Entry 9O61 (electron microscopy, 1.68 A resolution); this record covers chains C and D of the 12 polymer chains in the assembly.

Chain C:
Molecule: R-phycoerythrin class I alpha subunit
Organism: Pyropia tenera
UniProtKB: A0A1C9C9A7 (A0A1C9C9A7_9FLOR); residue numbers follow UniProt; this construct covers 1-164
Amino-acid sequence (164 residues; each row starts with the number of its first residue):
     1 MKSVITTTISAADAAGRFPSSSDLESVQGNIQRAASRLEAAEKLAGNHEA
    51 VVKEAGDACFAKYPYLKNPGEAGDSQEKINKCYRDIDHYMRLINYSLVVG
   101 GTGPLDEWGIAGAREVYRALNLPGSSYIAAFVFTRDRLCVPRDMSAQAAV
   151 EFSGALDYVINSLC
Construct notes: conflict Pro-64 (Ser in A0A1C9C9A7), Gly-109 (Cys in A0A1C9C9A7), Ala-119 (Thr in A0A1C9C9A7), Gly-124 (Ser in A0A1C9C9A7), Ile-128 (Val in A0A1C9C9A7), Ala-149 (Gly in A0A1C9C9A7), Phe-152 (Tyr in A0A1C9C9A7), Ser-153 (Gly in A0A1C9C9A7), Gly-154 (Ala in A0A1C9C9A7)
Ligand contacts:
  - phycoerythrobilin (PEB), molecule 1: Leu-24, Glu-25, Gln-28
  - phycoerythrobilin (PEB), molecule 2: Arg-33, Ala-146, Gln-147, Val-150, Glu-151
  - phycoerythrobilin (PEB), molecule 3: Lys-43, Leu-44, Asn-47, Ala-50, Val-51, Glu-54, Arg-137, Leu-138, Cys-139, Arg-142, Asp-143, Met-144, Phe-152
  - phycoerythrobilin (PEB), molecule 4: Cys-59, Phe-60, Leu-66, Ala-72, Gly-73, Lys-78, Lys-81, Cys-82, Arg-84, Asp-85, His-88, Tyr-89, Arg-91, Leu-92, Trp-108, Gly-109, Val-116, Tyr-117, Leu-120, Leu-122, Pro-123, Ser-126, Tyr-127

Chain D:
Molecule: R-phycoerythrin class I beta subunit
Organism: Pyropia tenera
UniProtKB: A0A1C9C989 (A0A1C9C989_9FLOR); numbering as in UniProt (aligned over 1-176)
Amino-acid sequence (176 residues; each row starts with the number of its first residue):
     1 MLDAFSRVVVNSDSKAAYVSGSDLQALKTFIADGNKRLDAVNSIVSNASC
    51 IVSDAVSGMICENPGLIAPGGNCYTNRRMAACLRDGEIILRYTSYALLAG
   101 DSSVLEDRCLNGLKETYIALGVPTNSTARAVSIMKSSAVAFISNTAPQRK
   151 MATAAGDCSALSSEVASYCDKVSAAI
Construct notes: conflict Ser-20 (Gly in A0A1C9C989), Thr-127 (Ser in A0A1C9C989), Ala-128 (Val in A0A1C9C989), Ser-137 (Ala in A0A1C9C989), Pro-147 (Ser in A0A1C9C989), Ala-154 (Thr in A0A1C9C989), Ala-155 (Asp in A0A1C9C989), Ser-173 (Ala in A0A1C9C989)
Ligand contacts:
  - phycoerythrobilin (PEB), molecule 1: Asn-35, Lys-36, Leu-38, Asp-39, Ala-40, Asn-42, Ile-142, Ser-143, Asn-144, Thr-153, Ala-154, Ala-155, Gly-156, Cys-158, Leu-161
  - phycoerythrobilin (PEB), molecule 2: Ser-57, Ile-60, Ile-67, Cys-73, Tyr-74, Thr-75, Asn-76, Met-79
  - phycoerythrobilin (PEB), molecule 3: Met-59, Leu-66, Asn-72, Cys-73, Arg-77, Arg-78, Ala-81, Cys-82, Asp-85, Ile-88, Ile-89, Tyr-92, Arg-108, Cys-109, Leu-113, Thr-116, Tyr-117, Leu-120, Val-122, Pro-123, Ser-126, Thr-127, Ala-130
  - phycourobilin (PUB): Cys-50, Asp-54, Ser-57, Gly-58, Cys-61, Glu-62, Arg-129, Ile-133, Ser-136, Ser-137, Ala-140, Phe-141, Thr-145, Ala-146, Pro-147, Gln-148, Arg-149

Interface between chain C and chain D:
Pairs across the interface - 8 pairs, chain C then chain D:
  Arg-135(C) with Arg-149(D)
  Asp-157(C) with Ser-46(D); Arg-149(D), salt bridge; Met-151(D)
  Asn-161(C) with Ser-46(D), hydrogen bond (side chain-backbone); Ala-48(D); Ser-49(D), hydrogen bond
  Cys-164(C) with Ser-49(D), hydrogen bond
Other interface residues (no listed pair), chain C (5 interface residues in all): Val-150
Other interface residues (no listed pair), chain D (9 interface residues in all): Asn-42, Val-45, Asn-47, Ala-152

Overview:
Chain C and chain D form an interface of 5 and 9 residues respectively; the contacts include 3 hydrogen bonds
and 1 salt bridge. Polar contacts include Asp-157(C)/Arg-149(D), Asn-161(C)/Ser-46(D) and
Asn-161(C)/Ser-49(D). One phycoerythrobilin molecule is bound between chain C and chain D.
Here chain C is R-phycoerythrin class I alpha subunit and chain D is R-phycoerythrin class I beta subunit,
both from Pyropia tenera. Entry 9O61 (R-phycoerythrin) was determined by electron microscopy (same publication
as 9MGB, 9MKO, 9O60 and 9O62).
